8SUW - chains A and O of the 16 polymer chains in the assembly; structure by electron microscopy, 3.15 A resolution.

[Chain A]
Protein: SIR2-like domain-containing protein
From: Escherichia coli
UniProt: A0A7B5N0T7 (A0A7B5N0T7_ECOLX); residues 1-415 here = UniProt positions 1-415
Sequence (415 residues; row label = number of the first residue in the row):
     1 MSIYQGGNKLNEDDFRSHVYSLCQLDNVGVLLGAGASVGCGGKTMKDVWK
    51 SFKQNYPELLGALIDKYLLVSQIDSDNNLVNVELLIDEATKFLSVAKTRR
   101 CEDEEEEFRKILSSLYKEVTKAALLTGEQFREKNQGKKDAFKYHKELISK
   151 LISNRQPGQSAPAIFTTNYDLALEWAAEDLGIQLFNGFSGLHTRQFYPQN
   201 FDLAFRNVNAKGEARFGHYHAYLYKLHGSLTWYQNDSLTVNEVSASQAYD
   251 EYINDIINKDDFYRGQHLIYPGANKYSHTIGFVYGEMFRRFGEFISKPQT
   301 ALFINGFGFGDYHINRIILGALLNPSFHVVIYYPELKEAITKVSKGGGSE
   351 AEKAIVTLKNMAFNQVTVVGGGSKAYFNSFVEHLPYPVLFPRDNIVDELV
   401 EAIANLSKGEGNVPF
Disordered / not traced: 1, 210-217, 408-415
From the paper describing this entry:
  - catalytic residues: His227, Asp311, His313
  - mutagenesis - H227A, D311A, H313A: abolished catalytic activity on NAD+
  - mutagenesis - H227A, D311A, H313A: decreased catalytic activity on single-stranded DNA
  - mutagenesis - H227A: decreased growth

[Chain O]
Protein: Nucleoside triphosphate hydrolase
From: Escherichia coli
UniProt: A0A822U1Y5 (A0A822U1Y5_ECOLX); numbering as in UniProt (aligned over 1-610)
Sequence (610 residues; row label = number of the first residue in the row):
     1 MSLFKLTEISAIGYVVGLEGERIRINLHEGLQGRLASHRKGVSSVTQPGD
    51 LIGFDAGNILVVARVTDMAFVEADKAHKANVGTSDLADIPLRQIIAYAIG
   101 FVKRELNGYVFISEDWRLPALGSSAVPLTSDFLNIIYSIDKEELPKAVEL
   151 GVDSRTKTVKIFASVDKLLSRHLAVLGSTGYGKSNFNALLTRKVSEKYPN
   201 SRIVIFDINGEYAQAFTGIPNVKHTILGESPNVDSLEKKQQKGELYSEEY
   251 YCYKKIPYQALGFAGLIKLLRPSDKTQLPALRNALSAINRTHFKSRNIYL
   301 EKDDGETFLLYDDCRDTNQSKLAEWLDLLRRRRLKRTNVWPPFKSLATLV
   351 AEFGCVAADRSNGSKRDAFGFSNVLPLVKIIQQLAEDIRFKSIVNLNGGG
   401 ELADGGTHWDKAMSDEVDYFFGKEKGQENDWNVHIVNMKNLAQDHAPMLL
   451 SALLEMFAEILFRRGQERSYPTVLLLEEAHHYLRDPYAEIDSQIKAYERL
   501 AKEGRKFKCSLIVSTQRPSELSPTVLAMCSNWFSLRLTNERDLQALRYAM
   551 ESGNEQILKQISGLPRGDAVAFGSAFNLPVRISINQARPGPKSSDAVFSE
   601 EWANCTELRC
Disordered / not traced: 1-3, 73-88, 605-610

[Interface between chain A and chain O]
Pairs across the interface (18):
  Tyr20(A) - Asn58(O)
  Leu180(A) - Phe4(O)  hydrophobic
  Tyr219(A) - Phe4(O)  hydrophobic
  Tyr219(A) - Leu6(O)
  Pro387(A) - Gly57(O)
  Pro387(A) - Arg104(O)  hydrogen bond (backbone-side chain)
  Val388(A) - Asp55(O)
  Val388(A) - Gly57(O)  hydrogen bond (backbone-backbone)
  Val388(A) - Asn58(O)
  Leu389(A) - Leu6(O)
  Leu389(A) - Asp55(O)
  Leu389(A) - Leu60(O)  hydrophobic
  Phe390(A) - Leu6(O)
  Pro391(A) - Lys5(O)
  Pro391(A) - Leu6(O)
  Pro391(A) - Glu8(O)
  Arg392(A) - Arg104(O)
  Arg392(A) - Asn107(O)
Interface residues without a listed pair, chain A (13 interface residues in all): Ser149, Ser153, Ile182, Tyr386
Interface residues without a listed pair, chain O (16 interface residues in all): Thr7, Ile9, Ala56, Ile59, Tyr109, Phe132

[Summary]
13 residues of chain A face 16 of chain O across their interface, with 2 hydrogen bonds. Polar pairs include
Pro387(A)-Arg104(O) and Val388(A)-Gly57(O). The paper reports catalytic residues His227(A), Asp311(A) and
His313(A); H227A, D311A and H313A of chain A abolish catalytic activity on NAD+.
Here chain A is SIR2-like domain-containing protein and chain O is Nucleoside triphosphate hydrolase, both
from Escherichia coli. Entry 8SUW (E. coli SIR2-HerA complex (dodecamer SIR2 bound 4 protomers of HerA)) was
determined by electron microscopy, deposited together with 8SU9, 8SUB, 8SXX, 8UAE and 8UAF.
